Entry 1P81 (X-ray diffraction, 1.81 A resolution); this record covers chains B and D of the 4 polymer chains in the assembly.

[Chain B (and D)]
Molecule: Catalase HPII
Source organism: Escherichia coli
Notes: EC 1.11.1.6; chain D of this document is another copy of the same molecule, construct and numbering; everything in this record applies to it too
UniProtKB: P21179 (CATE_ECOLI); residues 1-753 here = UniProt positions 1-753
Sequence (753 residues; numbered 1 to 753; the number before each row is that of its first residue):
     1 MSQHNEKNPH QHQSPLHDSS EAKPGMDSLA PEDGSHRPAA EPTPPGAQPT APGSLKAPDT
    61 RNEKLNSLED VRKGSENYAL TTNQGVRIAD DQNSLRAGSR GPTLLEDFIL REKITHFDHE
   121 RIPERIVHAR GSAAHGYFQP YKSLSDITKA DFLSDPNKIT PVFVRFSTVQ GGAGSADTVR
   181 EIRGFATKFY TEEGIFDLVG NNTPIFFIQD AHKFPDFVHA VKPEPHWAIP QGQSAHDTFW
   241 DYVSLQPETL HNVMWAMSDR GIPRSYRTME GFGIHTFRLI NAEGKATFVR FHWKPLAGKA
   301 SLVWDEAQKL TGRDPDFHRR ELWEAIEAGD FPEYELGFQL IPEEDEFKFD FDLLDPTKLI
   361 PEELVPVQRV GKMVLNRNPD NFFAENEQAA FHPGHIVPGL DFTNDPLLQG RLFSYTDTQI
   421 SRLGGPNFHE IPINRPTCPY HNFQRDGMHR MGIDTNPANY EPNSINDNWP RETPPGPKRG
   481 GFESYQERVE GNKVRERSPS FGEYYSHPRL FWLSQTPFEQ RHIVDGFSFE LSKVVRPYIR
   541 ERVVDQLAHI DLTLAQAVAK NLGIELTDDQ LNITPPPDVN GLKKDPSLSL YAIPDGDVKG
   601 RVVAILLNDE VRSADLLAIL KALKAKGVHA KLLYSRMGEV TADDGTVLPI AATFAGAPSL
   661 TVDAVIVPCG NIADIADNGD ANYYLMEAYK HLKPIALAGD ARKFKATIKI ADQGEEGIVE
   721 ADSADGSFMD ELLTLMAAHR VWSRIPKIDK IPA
Not modelled in the structure: 1-26
Differences from the reference sequence: engineered mutation Glu181 (Asp in P21179)
Ion coordination: cis-heme d hydroxychlorin gamma-spirolactone Fe near Tyr415 (its only coordinating residue here)
Residues lining bound ligands:
  - cis-heme d hydroxychlorin gamma-spirolactone (HDD), molecule 1: Ile114, Phe117, Asp118
  - cis-heme d hydroxychlorin gamma-spirolactone (HDD), molecule 2: Arg125, Ile126, Val127, His128, Arg165, Ser167, Gly184, Phe185, Ala186, Val199, Gly200, Asn201, Phe206, Ala211, Phe214, Ile274, His275, Phe391, Leu407, Gly410, Arg411, Ser414, Tyr415, Thr418, Gln419, Arg422
From the paper describing this entry:
  - mutagenesis - R180A, R180K, D181E: unchanged catalytic activity
  - catalytic residues: His128 (citing earlier work)
  - mutagenesis - V169F, V169I: decreased catalytic activity
  - mutagenesis - V169W: abolished expression

[Chain B / chain D interface]
Residue-residue contacts (280):
  Asp27(B) with Asn468(D), hydrogen bond; Arg471(D)
  Ser28(B) with Asp467(D), hydrogen bond
  Leu29(B) with Asn463(D); Ser464(D); Asp467(D), hydrogen bond (backbone-side chain); Asn468(D)
  Ala30(B) with Ser464(D); Asp467(D), hydrogen bond (backbone-side chain)
  His36(B) with Ser464(D); Ile465(D)
  Arg37(B) with Ile465(D); Asn466(D), hydrogen bond; Asp467(D)
  Pro52(B) with Thr455(D)
  Ser54(B) with Thr455(D)
  Leu55(B) with Thr455(D)
  Val71(B) with Met451(D); Gly452(D); Ile453(D), hydrogen bond (backbone-backbone)
  Arg72(B) with Ile453(D)
  Lys73(B) with Tyr440(D), hydrogen bond (side chain-backbone); His441(D); Ile453(D), hydrogen bond (backbone-backbone); Asp454(D); Thr455(D), hydrogen bond (backbone-backbone)
  Gly74(B) with His441(D); Thr455(D)
  Ser75(B) with Asn456(D); Asn466(D), hydrogen bond; Trp469(D)
  Glu76(B) with Asn466(D); Trp469(D)
  Asn77(B) with Trp469(D)
  Tyr78(B) with His441(D); Trp469(D); Pro470(D); Arg471(D), hydrogen bond (backbone-backbone)
  Ala79(B) with His441(D); Pro470(D); Arg471(D); Thr473(D)
  Leu80(B) with His441(D); Asn442(D); Phe443(D), hydrophobic; Pro470(D); Arg471(D), hydrogen bond (backbone-backbone); Glu472(D)
  Thr81(B) with Pro439(D); Tyr440(D); His441(D), hydrogen bond (backbone-backbone); Asn442(D), hydrogen bond (backbone-side chain)
  Thr82(B) with Tyr440(D); Asn442(D)
  Asn83(B) with His429(D); Pro436(D); Tyr440(D); Asn442(D), hydrogen bond; Gln444(D), hydrogen bond
  Gln84(B) with Gly194(D); Ile195(D), hydrogen bond (backbone-backbone); His395(D); Phe428(D); His429(D); Pro436(D)
  Gly85(B) with Glu193(D); Gly194(D); Cys438(D); Pro439(D)
  Val86(B) with Glu193(D); Ile396(D); Phe482(D), hydrophobic
  Arg87(B) with Arg479(D), hydrogen bond (side chain-backbone); Gly480(D); Gly481(D); Phe482(D), hydrogen bond (backbone-backbone)
  Ile88(B) with Glu472(D); Thr473(D), hydrogen bond (backbone-backbone)
  Ala89(B) with Glu472(D); Thr473(D); Gly481(D); Phe482(D)
  Asp90(B) with Glu472(D)
  Asp91(B) with Glu461(D); Glu472(D), hydrogen bond (backbone-side chain)
  Gln92(B) with Glu461(D), hydrogen bond; Glu472(D), hydrogen bond
  Leu95(B) with Ser484(D)
  Ala97(B) with Val489(D), hydrophobic
  Pro102(B) with Lys493(D)
  Leu105(B) with Gln409(D); Phe413(D), hydrophobic
  Glu106(B) with Phe402(D); Gln409(D), hydrogen bond; Leu412(D)
  Phe108(B) with Gly394(D); Phe402(D), hydrophobic; Phe482(D), hydrophobic
  Arg111(B) with Leu412(D), hydrogen bond (side chain-backbone); Phe413(D)
  Glu112(B) with Gln444(D), hydrogen bond
  Lys113(B) with Gln444(D)
  Thr115(B) with Ile420(D)
  His116(B) with Pro426(D); Asn427(D), hydrogen bond; Gln444(D); Arg445(D), hydrogen bond (side chain-backbone); Asp446(D); Arg450(D)
  His119(B) with Ile420(D); Pro426(D); Gly447(D)
  Glu120(B) with Arg445(D); Asp446(D); Gly447(D), hydrogen bond (backbone-backbone)
  Ile122(B) with Met448(D), hydrophobic
  Pro123(B) with Met448(D)
  Glu193(B) with Gly85(D); Val86(D)
  Gly194(B) with Gln84(D); Gly85(D)
  Ile195(B) with Gln84(D), hydrogen bond (backbone-backbone)
  Asp380(B) with Ile453(D); Asp454(D); Thr455(D)
  Asn381(B) with Asp454(D)
  Phe383(B) with Asp446(D); Gly447(D); Arg450(D)
  Ala384(B) with Ile453(D), hydrophobic
  Glu385(B) with Ile453(D)
  Gln388(B) with Gly447(D); His449(D); Arg450(D), hydrogen bond (side chain-backbone)
  Gly394(B) with Phe108(D)
  His395(B) with Gln84(D)
  Ile396(B) with Val86(D)
  Phe402(B) with Glu106(D); Phe108(D), hydrophobic
  Gln409(B) with Leu105(D); Glu106(D), hydrogen bond
  Leu412(B) with Glu106(D); Arg111(D), hydrogen bond (backbone-side chain)
  Phe413(B) with Leu105(D), hydrophobic; Arg111(D)
  Ile420(B) with Thr115(D); His119(D)
  Ser421(B) with Met448(D)
  Arg422(B) with Met448(D)
  Leu423(B) with Met448(D); His449(D)
  Gly424(B) with Met448(D), hydrogen bond (backbone-side chain); His449(D)
  Pro426(B) with His116(D); His119(D)
  Asn427(B) with His116(D), hydrogen bond
  Phe428(B) with Gln84(D)
  His429(B) with Asn83(D); Gln84(D)
  Glu430(B) with Met451(D)
  Pro432(B) with Met451(D)
  Pro436(B) with Asn83(D); Gln84(D)
  Cys438(B) with Gly85(D)
  Pro439(B) with Gly85(D)
  Tyr440(B) with Lys73(D); Thr81(D); Thr82(D); Asn83(D); Gly85(D)
  His441(B) with Gly74(D); Tyr78(D); Ala79(D); Leu80(D); Thr81(D), hydrogen bond (backbone-backbone)
  Asn442(B) with Leu80(D); Thr81(D), hydrogen bond (side chain-backbone); Thr82(D); Asn83(D), hydrogen bond
  Phe443(B) with Leu80(D), hydrophobic
  Gln444(B) with Asn83(D), hydrogen bond; Glu112(D), hydrogen bond; His116(D)
  Arg445(B) with His116(D), hydrogen bond (backbone-side chain); Glu120(D)
  Asp446(B) with His116(D); Glu120(D); Phe383(D)
  Gly447(B) with His119(D); Glu120(D), hydrogen bond (backbone-backbone); Phe383(D); Gln388(D)
  Met448(B) with Ile122(D), hydrophobic; Pro123(D); Ser421(D); Arg422(D); Leu423(D); Gly424(D), hydrogen bond (side chain-backbone); His449(D)
  His449(B) with Gln388(D); Asn427(D); Ile431(D); His449(D)
  Arg450(B) with Lys73(D); His116(D); Phe383(D); Gln388(D), hydrogen bond (backbone-side chain)
  Met451(B) with Val71(D); Glu430(D); Pro432(D); Met451(D), hydrophobic
  Gly452(B) with Val71(D); Lys73(D)
  Ile453(B) with Val71(D), hydrogen bond (backbone-backbone); Arg72(D); Lys73(D), hydrogen bond (backbone-backbone); Asp380(D); Glu385(D)
  Asp454(B) with Lys73(D), salt bridge; Asp380(D); Asn381(D)
  Thr455(B) with Pro52(D); Ser54(D); Leu55(D); Lys73(D), hydrogen bond (side chain-backbone); Gly74(D); Asp380(D)
  Asn456(B) with Ser75(D)
  Pro457(B) with Arg37(D)
  Glu461(B) with Asp91(D); Gln92(D), hydrogen bond
  Pro462(B) with Leu29(D), hydrophobic
  Asn463(B) with Leu29(D)
  Ser464(B) with Leu29(D); Ala30(D); His36(D)
  Ile465(B) with His36(D); Arg37(D)
  Asn466(B) with Arg37(D), hydrogen bond; Ser75(D), hydrogen bond; Glu76(D)
  Asp467(B) with Ser28(D); Leu29(D), hydrogen bond (side chain-backbone); Ala30(D), hydrogen bond (side chain-backbone)
  Asn468(B) with Asp27(D); Leu29(D)
  Trp469(B) with Ser75(D); Glu76(D); Asn77(D); Tyr78(D)
  Pro470(B) with Ser75(D); Tyr78(D); Ala79(D); Leu80(D)
  Arg471(B) with Asp27(D); Ser28(D), hydrogen bond; Tyr78(D), hydrogen bond (backbone-backbone); Ala79(D); Leu80(D), hydrogen bond (backbone-backbone)
  Glu472(B) with Leu80(D); Ile88(D); Ala89(D); Asp90(D); Asp91(D), hydrogen bond (side chain-backbone); Gln92(D), hydrogen bond
  Thr473(B) with Ala79(D); Arg87(D); Ile88(D), hydrogen bond (backbone-backbone); Ala89(D)
  Pro475(B) with Ala89(D)
  Arg479(B) with Arg87(D), hydrogen bond (backbone-side chain)
  Gly480(B) with Arg87(D)
  Gly481(B) with Arg87(D); Ala89(D)
  Phe482(B) with Val86(D), hydrophobic; Arg87(D), hydrogen bond (backbone-backbone); Ala89(D); Phe108(D), hydrophobic
  Ser484(B) with Leu95(D)
  Val489(B) with Ala97(D), hydrophobic
Also at the interface, not in a pair above, chain B (126 interface residues in all): Leu68, Ile109, Arg121, Val397, Pro398, Asp401, Asn404, Gly410, Thr416, Ile431, Asn434, Lys493
Also at the interface, not in a pair above, chain D (126 interface residues in all): Leu68, Pro102, Ile109, Lys113, Arg121, Ala384, Val397, Pro398, Asp401, Asn404, Gly410, Thr416, Asn434, Pro457, Pro462, Pro475

[In short]
The chain B/chain D interface involves 126 residues from each chain; the contacts include 60 hydrogen bonds
and 1 salt bridge. Polar pairs include Asp454(B)-Lys73(D), Asp27(B)-Asn468(D) and Ser28(B)-Asp467(D). Chain B
binds cis-heme d hydroxychlorin gamma-spirolactone. The paper reports the catalytic residue His128(B); V169F
and V169I of chain B reduce catalytic activity; 6 substitutions were tested in all.
Chain B and chain D are both Catalase HPII (Escherichia coli); the structure, Crystal structure of the D181E
variant of catalase HPII from E. coli, was determined by X-ray diffraction, deposited together with 1P7Y,
1P7Z, 1P80 and 1QWS.
